4FZC - chains D and E of the 32 polymer chains in the assembly; structure by X-ray diffraction, 2.80 A resolution.

# Chain D
Protein: Proteasome component PUP2
From: Saccharomyces cerevisiae
Notes: EC 3.4.25.1
UniProtKB: P32379 (PSA5_YEAST); residues 1-242 here correspond to UniProt positions 9-250 (UniProt number = residue number + 8)
Chain sequence (242 residues; each row starts with the number of its first residue):
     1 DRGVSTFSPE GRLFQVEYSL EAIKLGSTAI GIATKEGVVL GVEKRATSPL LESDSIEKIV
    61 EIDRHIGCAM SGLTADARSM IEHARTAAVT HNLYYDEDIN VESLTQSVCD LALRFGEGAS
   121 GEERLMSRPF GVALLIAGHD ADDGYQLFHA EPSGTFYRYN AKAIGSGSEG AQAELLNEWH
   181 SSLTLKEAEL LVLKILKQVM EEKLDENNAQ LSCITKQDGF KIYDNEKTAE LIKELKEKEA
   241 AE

# Chain E
Protein: Proteasome component PRE5
From: Saccharomyces cerevisiae
Notes: EC 3.4.25.1
UniProtKB: P40302 (PSA1_YEAST); residues 1-233 here correspond to UniProt positions 2-234 (UniProt number = residue number + 1)
Chain sequence (233 residues; numbered 1 to 233; the number before each row is that of its first residue):
     1 FRNNYDGDTV TFSPTGRLFQ VEYALEAIKQ GSVTVGLRSN THAVLVALKR NADELSSYQK
    61 KIIKCDEHMG LSLAGLAPDA RVLSNYLRQQ CNYSSLVFNR KLAVERAGHL LCDKAQKNTQ
   121 SYGGRPYGVG LLIIGYDKSG AHLLEFQPSG NVTELYGTAI GARSQGAKTY LERTLDTFIK
   181 IDGNPDELIK AGVEAISQSL RDESLTVDNL SIAIVGKDTP FTIYDGEAVA KYI
Swiss-Prot annotation at these positions:
  - modified residue: Ser13 (Phosphoserine)
  - cross-link: Lys190 (Glycyl lysine isopeptide (Lys-Gly) (interchain with G-Cter in ubiquitin))

# Interface between chain D and chain E
Residue-residue contacts - 55 pairs, chain D then chain E:
  Ser5(D) with Gly123(E); Arg125(E)
  Thr6(D) with Gly7(E), hydrogen bond (side chain-backbone); Gln20(E)
  Phe7(D) with Gln20(E), hydrogen bond (backbone-side chain); Tyr23(E); Ala24(E), hydrophobic; Pro126(E); Gly128(E)
  Ser8(D) with Tyr23(E)
  Pro9(D) with Arg2(E); Tyr23(E), hydrophobic; Glu26(E)
  Glu10(D) with Glu26(E); Gln30(E), hydrogen bond (backbone-side chain)
  Gly11(D) with Tyr23(E); Ala27(E)
  Arg12(D) with Gln30(E), hydrogen bond
  Leu13(D) with Arg125(E)
  Gln106(D) with Arg81(E), hydrogen bond
  Asp110(D) with Arg81(E), salt bridge
  Leu113(D) with Pro78(E), hydrophobic; Arg125(E)
  Glu117(D) with Tyr122(E)
  Gly118(D) with Tyr122(E); Gly123(E); Gly124(E)
  Ala119(D) with Gly123(E); Gly124(E)
  Ser120(D) with Asn118(E), hydrogen bond (backbone-side chain); Gly124(E)
  Ser153(D) with Pro78(E)
  Gly154(D) with Pro78(E)
  Thr155(D) with Gln59(E); Ala77(E); Pro78(E)
  Phe156(D) with Gln59(E)
  Tyr157(D) with Arg50(E); Ser56(E); Ser57(E); Gln59(E)
  Arg158(D) with Leu55(E); Ser56(E); Ser57(E), hydrogen bond (backbone-backbone)
  Tyr159(D) with Ala52(E); Asp53(E); Leu55(E); Ser56(E)
  Asn160(D) with Leu55(E), hydrogen bond (backbone-backbone)
  Ala161(D) with Leu55(E), hydrophobic
  Gln172(D) with Asp53(E), hydrogen bond; Leu55(E)
  Leu175(D) with Leu55(E)
  Leu176(D) with Asp53(E); Leu55(E), hydrophobic
Other interface residues (no listed pair), chain D (32 interface residues in all): Arg2, Gly3, Arg124, Lys162
Other interface residues (no listed pair), chain E (31 interface residues in all): Asp6, Asn51, Glu54, Leu76, Asp79, Ser121

# In short
32 residues of chain D and 31 residues of chain E are in contact; the contacts include 9 hydrogen bonds and 1
salt bridge. Polar contacts include Asp110(D)-Arg81(E), Thr6(D)-Gly7(E) and Phe7(D)-Gln20(E).
Chain D is Proteasome component PUP2 and chain E is Proteasome component PRE5, both from Saccharomyces
cerevisiae; the structure, 20S yeast proteasome in complex with cepafungin I, was determined by X-ray
diffraction (same publication as 4FZG).
